Entry 8P62 (electron microscopy, 3.90 A resolution); this record covers chains 4 and 6 of the 14 polymer chains in the assembly.

[Chain 4]
Molecule: DNA replication licensing factor MCM4
Organism: Saccharomyces cerevisiae
Notes: EC 3.6.4.12
UniProt: P30665 (MCM4_YEAST); residue numbers follow UniProt; this construct covers 1-933
Sequence (933 residues; each row starts with the number of its first residue):
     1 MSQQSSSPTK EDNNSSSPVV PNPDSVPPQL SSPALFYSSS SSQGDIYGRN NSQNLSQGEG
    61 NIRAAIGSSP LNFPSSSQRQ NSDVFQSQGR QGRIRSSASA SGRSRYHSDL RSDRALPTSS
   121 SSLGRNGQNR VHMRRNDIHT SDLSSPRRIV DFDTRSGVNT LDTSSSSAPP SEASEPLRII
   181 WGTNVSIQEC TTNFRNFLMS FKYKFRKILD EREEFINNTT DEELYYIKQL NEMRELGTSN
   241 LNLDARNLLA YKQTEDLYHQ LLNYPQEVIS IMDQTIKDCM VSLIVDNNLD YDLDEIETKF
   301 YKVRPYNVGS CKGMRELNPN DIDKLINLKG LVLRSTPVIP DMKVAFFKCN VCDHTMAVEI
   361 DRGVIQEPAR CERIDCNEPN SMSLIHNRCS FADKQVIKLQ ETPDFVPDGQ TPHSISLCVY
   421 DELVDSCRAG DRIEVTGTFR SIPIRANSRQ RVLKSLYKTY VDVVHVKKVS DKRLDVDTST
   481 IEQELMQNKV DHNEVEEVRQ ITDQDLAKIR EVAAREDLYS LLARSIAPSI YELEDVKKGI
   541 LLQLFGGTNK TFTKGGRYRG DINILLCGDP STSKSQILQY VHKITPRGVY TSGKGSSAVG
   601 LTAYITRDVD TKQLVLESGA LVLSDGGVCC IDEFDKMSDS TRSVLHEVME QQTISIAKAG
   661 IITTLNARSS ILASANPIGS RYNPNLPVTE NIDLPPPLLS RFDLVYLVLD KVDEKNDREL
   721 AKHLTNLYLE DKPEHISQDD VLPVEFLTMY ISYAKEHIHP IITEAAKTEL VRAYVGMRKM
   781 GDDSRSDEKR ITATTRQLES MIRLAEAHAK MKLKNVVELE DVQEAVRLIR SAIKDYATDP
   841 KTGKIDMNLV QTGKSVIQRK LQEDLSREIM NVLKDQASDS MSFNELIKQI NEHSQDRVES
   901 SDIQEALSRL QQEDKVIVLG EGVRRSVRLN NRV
Unresolved in the structure: 1-182, 213-222, 286-291, 470-503, 594-599, 730-740, 842-933
Ion coordination: Zn2+: C349, C352, C376
Small-molecule neighbours:
  - ADP (adenosine-5'-diphosphate), molecule 1: S529, D569, P570, S571, T572, S573, K574, S575, N676, L720, L724
  - ADP, molecule 2: E650, R701, T795, R796

[Chain 6]
Molecule: DNA replication licensing factor MCM6
Organism: Saccharomyces cerevisiae
Notes: EC 3.6.4.12
UniProt: P53091 (MCM6_YEAST); residues 1-1017 here = UniProt positions 1-1017
Sequence (1017 residues; each row starts with the number of its first residue):
     1 MSSPFPADTP SSNRPSNSSP PPSSIGAGFG SSSGLDSQIG SRLHFPSSSQ PHVSNSQTGP
    61 FVNDSTQFSS QRLQTDGSAT NDMEGNEPAR SFKSRALNHV KKVDDVTGEK VREAFEQFLE
   121 DFSVQSTDTG EVEKVYRAQI EFMKIYDLNT IYIDYQHLSM RENGALAMAI SEQYYRFLPF
   181 LQKGLRRVVR KYAPELLNTS DSLKRSEGDE GQADEDEQQD DDMNGSSLPR DSGSSAAPGN
   241 GTSAMATRSI TTSTSPEQTE RVFQISFFNL PTVHRIRDIR SEKIGSLLSI SGTVTRTSEV
   301 RPELYKASFT CDMCRAIVDN VEQSFKYTEP TFCPNPSCEN RAFWTLNVTR SRFLDWQKVR
   361 IQENANEIPT GSMPRTLDVI LRGDSVERAK PGDRCKFTGV EIVVPDVTQL GLPGVKPSST
   421 LDTRGISKTT EGLNSGVTGL RSLGVRDLTY KISFLACHVI SIGSNIGASS PDANSNNRET
   481 ELQMAANLQA NNVYQDNERD QEVFLNSLSS DEINELKEMV KDEHIYDKLV RSIAPAVFGH
   541 EAVKKGILLQ MLGGVHKSTV EGIKLRGDIN ICVVGDPSTS KSQFLKYVVG FAPRSVYTSG
   601 KASSAAGLTA AVVRDEEGGD YTIEAGALML ADNGICCIDE FDKMDISDQV AIHEAMEQQT
   661 ISIAKAGIHA TLNARTSILA AANPVGGRYN RKLSLRGNLN MTAPIMSRFD LFFVILDDCN
   721 EKIDTELASH IVDLHMKRDE AIEPPFSAEQ LRRYIKYART FKPILTKEAR SYLVEKYKEL
   781 RKDDAQGFSR SSYRITVRQL ESMIRLSEAI ARANCVDEIT PSFIAEAYDL LRQSIIRVDV
   841 DDVEMDEEFD NIESQSHAAS GNNDDNDDGT GSGVITSEPP ADIEEGQSEA TARPGTSEKK
   901 KTTVTYDKYV SMMNMIVRKI AEVDREGAEE LTAVDIVDWY LLQKENDLGS LAEYWEERRL
   961 AFKVIKRLVK DRILMEIHGT RHNLRDLENE ENENNKTVYV IHPNCEVLDQ LEPQDSS
Unresolved in the structure: 1-96, 199-259, 417-427, 464-499, 841-1017
Ion coordination: Zn2+: C311, C314, C333, C338
Small-molecule neighbours:
  - ADP (adenosine-5'-diphosphate): A536, V537, F538, P577, S578, T579, S580, K581, S582, Q583, N683, L727, H730
  - ATP (adenosine-5'-triphosphate): L565, E657, Q658, R708, V797, R798, E801
What the authors report for this chain:
  - conformationally variable residues (loop rearrangement): E616 to E617

[Chain 4 / chain 6 interface]
Pairs across the interface - 103 pairs, chain 4 then chain 6:
  S335(4) with K428(6)
  V338(4) with I279(6); I452(6), hydrophobic
  P340(4) with S435(6); I452(6), hydrophobic
  D341(4) with S435(6), hydrogen bond
  V351(4) with K102(6)
  C352(4) with K102(6); V103(6)
  D353(4) with K102(6)
  G363(4) with V437(6)
  V364(4) with T438(6)
  I365(4) with V437(6), hydrophobic; T438(6), hydrogen bond (backbone-backbone); G439(6)
  E367(4) with G439(6)
  A369(4) with R441(6), hydrogen bond (backbone-side chain)
  R373(4) with V100(6); K101(6); V103(6)
  D375(4) with N98(6), hydrogen bond (backbone-side chain); V100(6)
  C376(4) with V100(6)
  P379(4) with R441(6), hydrogen bond (backbone-side chain)
  N380(4) with R441(6)
  L384(4) with L440(6), hydrophobic
  H386(4) with V403(6); L448(6); Y450(6), hydrogen bond
  N387(4) with Y175(6); F325(6); I402(6); V403(6), hydrogen bond (side chain-backbone)
  R388(4) with Y175(6); R176(6)
  F391(4) with S281(6), hydrogen bond (backbone-side chain); I284(6), hydrophobic
  A392(4) with S281(6)
  D393(4) with R280(6); S281(6), hydrogen bond; E282(6)
  K394(4) with L433(6), hydrogen bond (side chain-backbone); S435(6)
  Q395(4) with R375(6)
  V396(4) with E431(6)
  K398(4) with E431(6), salt bridge
  S416(4) with E431(6)
  V424(4) with R280(6)
  D425(4) with R277(6); R280(6), salt bridge; R375(6), salt bridge
  I442(4) with L433(6), hydrophobic
  R445(4) with V445(6), hydrogen bond (side chain-backbone); D447(6), salt bridge
  R449(4) with V445(6)
  K458(4) with E431(6)
  Y460(4) with L433(6), hydrophobic
  K550(4) with H735(6), hydrogen bond (side chain-backbone)
  F552(4) with D739(6); E740(6)
  T553(4) with E740(6), hydrogen bond
  K554(4) with E740(6); I742(6), hydrogen bond (side chain-backbone); P744(6)
  D610(4) with K428(6), salt bridge
  T611(4) with K428(6)
  Q613(4) with R296(6), hydrogen bond; R360(6), hydrogen bond
  L614(4) with R296(6); R360(6), hydrogen bond (backbone-side chain)
  V615(4) with Q362(6); M373(6), hydrophobic
  L616(4) with Q362(6), hydrogen bond (backbone-side chain)
  S640(4) with S603(6), hydrogen bond (backbone-side chain)
  S643(4) with K601(6), hydrogen bond (side chain-backbone); S603(6)
  V644(4) with S603(6)
  E650(4) with K586(6), hydrogen bond (backbone-side chain)
  Q651(4) with Y597(6)
  A659(4) with E624(6)
  G660(4) with P391(6)
  I661(4) with T295(6); G392(6)
  I662(4) with G392(6)
  T663(4) with G392(6), hydrogen bond (side chain-backbone)
  I762(4) with M736(6)
  T763(4) with M736(6)
  E764(4) with M736(6)
  K767(4) with V732(6); D733(6), salt bridge
  Y774(4) with D724(6)
  V775(4) with T725(6)
  R778(4) with D717(6), salt bridge; D718(6), hydrogen bond (side chain-backbone); C719(6); D724(6), salt bridge
  E788(4) with R691(6), salt bridge
  T795(4) with S578(6); L727(6); I731(6)
  L798(4) with I731(6), hydrophobic
  I802(4) with H735(6)
  E806(4) with H735(6), salt bridge
Other interface residues (no listed pair), chain 4 (84 interface residues in all): T336, I339, M342, H354, I385, D421, R428, S448, R451, Y558, L623, H646, K658, V771, D782, I791
Other interface residues (no listed pair), chain 6 (72 interface residues in all): T370, P374, E401, P405, N434, R446, K451, S599, A602, R688, E721, A728

[Summary]
84 residues of chain 4 face 72 of chain 6 across their interface, with 23 hydrogen bonds and 10 salt bridges.
Polar contacts include K398(4)-E431(6), D425(4)-R280(6) and D425(4)-R375(6). One ADP molecule is bound between
chain 4 and chain 6. Chain 4 binds ADP. Chain 6 binds ATP. From the paper: conformational variability at
E616(6).
Here chain 4 is DNA replication licensing factor MCM4 and chain 6 is DNA replication licensing factor MCM6,
both from Saccharomyces cerevisiae. Entry 8P62 (S. cerevisiae ssDNA-sCMGE after DNA replication initiation)
was determined by electron microscopy, deposited together with 8P5E and 8P63.
